PDB entry 3HX0 | X-ray diffraction, 3.00 A resolution | chains A and C of the 4 polymer chains in the assembly

== Chain A ==
Name: DNA polymerase lambda
From: Homo sapiens
Notes: EC 2.7.7.7, 4.2.99.-; fragment: Catalytic domain
UniProtKB: Q9UGP5 (DPOLL_HUMAN); residue numbers follow UniProt; this construct covers 242-575
Amino-acid sequence (335 residues; numbered 241 to 575; the number before each row is that of its first residue):
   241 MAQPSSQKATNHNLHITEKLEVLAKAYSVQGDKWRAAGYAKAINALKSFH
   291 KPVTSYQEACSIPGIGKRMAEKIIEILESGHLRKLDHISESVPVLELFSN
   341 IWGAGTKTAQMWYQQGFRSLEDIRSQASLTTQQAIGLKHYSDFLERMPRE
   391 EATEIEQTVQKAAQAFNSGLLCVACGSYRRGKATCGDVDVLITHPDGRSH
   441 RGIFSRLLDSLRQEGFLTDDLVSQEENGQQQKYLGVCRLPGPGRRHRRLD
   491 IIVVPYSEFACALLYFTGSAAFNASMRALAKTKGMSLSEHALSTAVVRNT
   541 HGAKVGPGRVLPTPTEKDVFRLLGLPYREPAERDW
Not modelled in the structure: 241-245
Construct notes: initiating methionine (241); engineered mutation Ala277 (Leu in Q9UGP5), Ala511 (His in Q9UGP5), Ala514 (Arg in Q9UGP5), Ala543 (Cys in Q9UGP5)
Ion coordination: Mg2+: Asp427, Asp429 (together with 2',3'-dideoxy-thymidine-5'-triphosphate)
Ligand contacts: 2',3'-dideoxy-thymidine-5'-triphosphate (D3T): Arg386, Gly416, Ser417, Arg420, Cys425, Gly426, Asp427, Asp429, Tyr505, Phe506, Thr507, Gly508, Ser509, Ala510, Asn513

== Chain C ==
Molecule: 6-nt DNA strand
Sequence (6 nucleotides; numbered 1 to 6; the number before each row is that of its first residue):
     1 CAGTAT

== How chain A and chain C interact ==
Contacting residue pairs (17):
  Ile341(A) - DA5(C)  phosphate contact
  Trp342(A) - DA5(C)  phosphate contact
  Trp342(A) - DT6(C)  phosphate contact
  Gly343(A) - DT4(C)  phosphate contact
  Gly343(A) - DA5(C)  hydrogen bond to the phosphate
  Ala344(A) - DT4(C)  phosphate contact
  Ala344(A) - DA5(C)  phosphate contact
  Gly345(A) - DT4(C)  hydrogen bond to the phosphate
  Thr346(A) - DT4(C)  phosphate contact
  Lys347(A) - DG3(C)  phosphate contact
  Lys347(A) - DT4(C)  phosphate contact
  Thr348(A) - DG3(C)  phosphate contact
  Thr348(A) - DT4(C)  hydrogen bond to the phosphate
  Arg488(A) - DT6(C)  salt bridge to the phosphate
  Asp490(A) - DT6(C)  sugar contact
  Tyr505(A) - DT6(C)  hydrogen bond to the base
  Phe506(A) - DT6(C)  sugar contact
Other interface residues (no listed pair), chain A (13 interface residues in all): Leu474

== In short ==
The interface between chain A and chain C involves 13 residues on one side and 4 on the other, with 4 hydrogen
bonds and 1 salt bridge. Among the polar pairs are Tyr505(A)-DT6(C), Gly343(A)-DA5(C) and Gly345(A)-DT4(C).
Bound to chain A: 2',3'-dideoxy-thymidine-5'-triphosphate.
Here chain A is DNA polymerase lambda (Homo sapiens) and chain C is a 6-nt DNA strand. Entry 3HX0 (ternary
complex of L277A, H511A, R514 mutant pol lambda bound to a 2 nucleotide gapped DNA ...) was determined by
X-ray diffraction.
